9CQC - chains J and f of the 18 polymer chains in the assembly; structure by electron microscopy, 3.40 A resolution.

[Chain J]
Molecule: 68-nt DNA strand
Sequence (68 nucleotides; row label = number of the first residue in the row):
     1 CGCGCCCAGCTTTCCCAGCTAATAAACTAAAAACATTCGTTCACGTGAGT
    51 TCCAGTACAAGTCTAGTC
Not modelled in the structure: 1-28
Small-molecule neighbours: DZ4 (2'-deoxy-5'-O-[(R)-hydroxy{[(R)-hydroxy(phosphonooxy)phosphoryl]amino}phosphoryl]adenosine): DC63, DT64, DA65

[Chain f]
Molecule: DNA ligase 4
Source organism: Homo sapiens
Notes: EC 6.5.1.1
UniProtKB: P49917 (DNLI4_HUMAN); residue numbers follow UniProt; this construct covers 1-911
Sequence (914 residues; each row starts with the number of its first residue; numbers below 1 keep their minus sign (Gly-2 is residue -2)):
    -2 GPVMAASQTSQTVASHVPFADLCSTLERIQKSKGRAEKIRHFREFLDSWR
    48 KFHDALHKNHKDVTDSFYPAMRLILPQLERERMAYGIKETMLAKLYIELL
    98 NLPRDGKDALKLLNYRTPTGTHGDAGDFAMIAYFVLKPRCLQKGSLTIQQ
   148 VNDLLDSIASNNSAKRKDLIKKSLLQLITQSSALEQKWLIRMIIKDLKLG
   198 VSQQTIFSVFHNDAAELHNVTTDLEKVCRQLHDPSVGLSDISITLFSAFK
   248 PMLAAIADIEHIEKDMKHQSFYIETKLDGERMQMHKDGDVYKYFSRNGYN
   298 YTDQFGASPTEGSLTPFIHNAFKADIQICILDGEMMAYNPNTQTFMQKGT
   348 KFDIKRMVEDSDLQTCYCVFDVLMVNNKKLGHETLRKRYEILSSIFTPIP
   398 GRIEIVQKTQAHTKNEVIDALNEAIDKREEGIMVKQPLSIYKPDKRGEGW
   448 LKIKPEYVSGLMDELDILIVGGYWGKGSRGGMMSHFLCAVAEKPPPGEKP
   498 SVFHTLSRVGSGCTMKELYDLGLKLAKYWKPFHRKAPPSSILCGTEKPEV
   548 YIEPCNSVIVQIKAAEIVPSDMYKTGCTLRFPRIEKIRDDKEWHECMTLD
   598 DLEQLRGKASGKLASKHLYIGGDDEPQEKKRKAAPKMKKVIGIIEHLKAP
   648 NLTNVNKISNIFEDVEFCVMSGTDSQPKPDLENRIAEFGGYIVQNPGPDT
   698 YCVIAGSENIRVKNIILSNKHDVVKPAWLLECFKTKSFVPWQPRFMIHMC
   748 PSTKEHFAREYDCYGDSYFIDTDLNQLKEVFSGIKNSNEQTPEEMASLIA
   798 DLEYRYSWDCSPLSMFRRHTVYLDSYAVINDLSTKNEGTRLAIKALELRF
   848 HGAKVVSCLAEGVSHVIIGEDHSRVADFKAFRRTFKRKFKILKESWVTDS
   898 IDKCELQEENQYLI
Not modelled in the structure: -2 to 6, 345-358, 618-655, 911
Construct notes: expression tag (-2 to 0)
Curated features (UniProtKB/Swiss-Prot):
  - region: Leu610 to Asp620 (Required for catalytic activity)
  - active site: Lys273 (N6-AMP-lysine intermediate)
  - binding site (ATP): Glu271, Thr272, Lys273, Leu274, Arg278, Glu331, Lys345, Phe367, Glu427, Lys432, Lys449, Lys451
  - binding site (Mg(2+)): Glu331, Glu427
  - natural variant: Arg278 (R278H: In LIG4S and leukemia), Gln433 (deletion: In RSSCID), Gly469 (G469E: In LIG4S), Arg580 to Ile911 (deletion: In LIG4S), Leu774 (L774P: Found in a patient with microcephalic primordial dwarfism; uncertain significance), Arg814 to Ile911 (deletion: In LIG4S)

[Chain J / chain f interface]
Residue-residue contacts (19; chain J residue first):
  DC63(J) - Met88(f)  phosphate contact
  DT64(J) - Gly83(f)  phosphate contact
  DT64(J) - Lys85(f)  phosphate contact
  DT64(J) - Glu86(f)  phosphate contact
  DA65(J) - Ala81(f)  phosphate contact
  DA65(J) - Gly83(f)  hydrogen bond to the phosphate
  DA65(J) - Ile84(f)  phosphate contact
  DG66(J) - Tyr296(f)  phosphate contact
  DG66(J) - Tyr298(f)  hydrogen bond to the phosphate
  DT67(J) - Glu277(f)  phosphate contact
  DT67(J) - Ser292(f)  hydrogen bond to the phosphate
  DT67(J) - Asn294(f)  hydrogen bond to the phosphate
  DT67(J) - Tyr296(f)  phosphate contact
  DT67(J) - Tyr298(f)  sugar contact
  DC68(J) - Gly276(f)  sugar contact
  DC68(J) - Glu277(f)  phosphate contact
  DC68(J) - Arg278(f)  hydrogen bond to the phosphate
  DC68(J) - Arg293(f)  salt bridge to the phosphate
  DC68(J) - Phe578(f)  base contact
Interface residues without a listed pair, chain J (7 interface residues in all): DT62
Interface residues without a listed pair, chain f (18 interface residues in all): Tyr82, Thr87, Thr542

[In short]
Chain J and chain f form an interface of 7 and 18 residues respectively; the contacts include 5 hydrogen bonds
and 1 salt bridge. Polar pairs include DA65(J)-Gly83(f), DG66(J)-Tyr298(f) and DT67(J)-Ser292(f). Ligands of
chain J: compound DZ4.
Chain J is a 68-nt DNA strand and chain f is DNA ligase 4 (Homo sapiens); the structure, The ligation complex
like in the NHEJ pathway, was determined by electron microscopy (same publication as 9CQ3, 9CQ6, 9N81, 9N82
and 9N83).
